PDB entry 4QTE | X-ray diffraction, 1.50 A resolution | chain A

Chain A:
Protein: Mitogen-activated protein kinase 1
Organism: Homo sapiens
Notes: EC 2.7.11.24; fragment: kinase domain
UniProt: P28482 (MK01_HUMAN); residue numbers follow UniProt; this construct covers 1-360
Chain sequence (361 residues; row label = number of the first residue in the row; numbering starts at 0):
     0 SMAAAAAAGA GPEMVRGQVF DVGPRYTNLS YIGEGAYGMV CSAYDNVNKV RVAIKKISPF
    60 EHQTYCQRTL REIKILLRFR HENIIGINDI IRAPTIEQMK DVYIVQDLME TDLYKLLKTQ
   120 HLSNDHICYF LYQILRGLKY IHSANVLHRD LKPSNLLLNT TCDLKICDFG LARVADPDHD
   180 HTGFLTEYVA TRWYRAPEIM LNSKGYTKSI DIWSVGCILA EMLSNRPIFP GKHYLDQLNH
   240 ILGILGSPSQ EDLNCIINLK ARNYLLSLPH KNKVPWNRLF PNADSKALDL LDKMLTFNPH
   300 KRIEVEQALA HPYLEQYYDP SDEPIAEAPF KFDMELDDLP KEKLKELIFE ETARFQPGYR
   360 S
Unresolved in the structure: 0-10, 359-360
Construct notes: expression tag (0)
Curated features (UniProtKB/Swiss-Prot):
  - DNA-binding region: K259 to R277
  - motif: T185 to Y187 (TXY), D318 to E322 (Cytoplasmic retention motif), A327 to M333 (Nuclear translocation motif)
  - active site: D149 (Proton acceptor)
  - binding site (ATP): I31 to V39, K54
  - modified residue: A2 (N-acetylalanine), S29 (Phosphoserine), T185 (Phosphothreonine), Y187 (Phosphotyrosine), T190 (Phosphothreonine), S246 (Phosphoserine), S248 (Phosphoserine), S284 (Phosphoserine)
  - natural variant: I74 (I74N: In NS13), H80 (H80Y: In NS13), A174 (A174V: In NS13), D318 (D318G: In NS13; D318N: In NS13), E322 (E322Q: In NS13), P323 (P323R: In NS13)
  - mutagenesis: K54 (K54R: Does not inhibit interaction with MAP2K1), P176 to D179 (Inhibits homodimerization and interaction with TPR), T185 (T185A: Inhibits interaction with TPR; when associated with A-187), Y187 (Y187A: Inhibits interaction with TPR; when associated with A-185), L234 (L234A: Inhibits interaction with TPR), D318 (D318A: Loss of dephosphorylation by PTPRJ; D318N: Inhibits interaction with MAP2K1 but not with TPR; when associated with N-321), D321 (D321N: Inhibits interaction with MAP2K1 but not with TPR; when associated with N-318)
Small-molecule neighbours: VTX-11e (390; 4-{2-[(2-chloro-4-fluorophenyl)amino]-5-methylpyrimidin-4-yl}-N-[(1S)-1-(3-chlorophenyl)-2-hydroxyethyl]-1H-pyrrole-2-carboxamide): I31, E33, G34, A35, Y36, G37, M38, V39, A52, K54, K55, I56, I84, Q105, D106, L107, M108, E109, T110, D111, K114, N154, L156, C166, D167
From the paper describing this entry:
  - mutagenesis - Y36Q, Y36Q/Y64K, Y36Q/Y64D, Y64K: decreased binding to VTX-11e
  - contacts within the chain: Y36-Y64 (pi stacking)
  - conformationally variable residues (side-chain flip): Y36

In short:
Chain A binds VTX-11e. From UniProt: active-site residue D149, 10 ATP-binding residues and 10 mutagenesis
sites. From the paper: Y36Q, Y36Q/Y64K and Y36Q/Y64D, among others, reduce binding to VTX-11e; conformational
variability at Y36.
Chain A is Mitogen-activated protein kinase 1 (Homo sapiens); the structure, Structure of ERK2 in complex with
VTX-11e,
4-{2-[(2-CHLORO-4-FLUOROPHENYL)AMINO]-5-METHYLPYRIMIDIN-4-YL}-N-[(1S)-1-(3-CHLOROPHENYL)-2-HYDROXYETHYL]-1H-PYRROLE-2-CARBOXAMIDE,
was determined by X-ray diffraction, deposited together with 4QTA, 4QTB, 4QTC and 4QTD.
